PDB entry 8GPT | X-ray diffraction, 3.07 A resolution | chains C and I of the 9 polymer chains in the assembly

Chain C:
Protein: Envelope protein
From: Yellow fever virus
Reference sequence: Q89292 (Q89292_9FLAV); residues 1-398 here = UniProt positions 1-398
Chain sequence (398 residues; numbered 1 to 398; the number before each row is that of its first residue):
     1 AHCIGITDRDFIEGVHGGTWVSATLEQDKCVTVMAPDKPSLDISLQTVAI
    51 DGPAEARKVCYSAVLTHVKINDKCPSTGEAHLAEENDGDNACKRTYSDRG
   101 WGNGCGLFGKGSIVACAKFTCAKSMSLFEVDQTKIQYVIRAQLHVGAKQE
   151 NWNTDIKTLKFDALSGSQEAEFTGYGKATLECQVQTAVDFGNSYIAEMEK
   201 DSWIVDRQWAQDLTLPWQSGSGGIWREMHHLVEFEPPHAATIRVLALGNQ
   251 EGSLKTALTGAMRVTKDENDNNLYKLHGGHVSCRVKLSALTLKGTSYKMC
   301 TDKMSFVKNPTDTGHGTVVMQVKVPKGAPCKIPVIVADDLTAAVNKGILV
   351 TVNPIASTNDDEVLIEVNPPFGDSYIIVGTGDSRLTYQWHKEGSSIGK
Unresolved in the structure: 1, 147-152
Disulfides: Cys-3/Cys-30, Cys-60/Cys-121, Cys-74/Cys-105, Cys-92/Cys-116, Cys-182/Cys-283, Cys-300/Cys-330
What the authors report for this chain:
  - mutagenesis - W101R: unchanged binding to group 2 mAbs

Chain I:
Protein: YD6_VL
From: Homo sapiens
Chain sequence (112 residues; row label = number of the first residue in the row):
     1 QAVLTQPASVSGSPGQSITISCTGTGSNIETYNLVSWYQRHPGKAPKLIL
    51 YEVSERPSGVSNRFSGSKSGNTASLTISGLQAEDEADYFCCSYADTNIFW
   101 VFGGGTHLTVLG
Disulfides: Cys-22/Cys-90

Chain C / chain I interface:
Pairs across the interface (9):
  Val-64(C) with Tyr-32(I)
  Leu-65(C) with Tyr-32(I), hydrogen bond (backbone-side chain); Thr-96(I)
  Thr-66(C) with Tyr-32(I); Tyr-93(I)
  His-67(C) with Tyr-93(I), hydrogen bond; Phe-99(I)
  Lys-118(C) with Glu-52(I), salt bridge
  Thr-120(C) with Tyr-32(I)
Other interface residues (no listed pair), chain I (7 interface residues in all): Thr-31, Trp-100

Summary:
The interface between chain C and chain I involves 6 residues on one side and 7 on the other; the contacts
include 2 hydrogen bonds and 1 salt bridge. Polar pairs include Lys-118(C)/Glu-52(I), Leu-65(C)/Tyr-32(I) and
His-67(C)/Tyr-93(I). From the paper: W101R of chain C leaves binding to group 2 mAbs unchanged.
Here chain C is Envelope protein (Yellow fever virus) and chain I is YD6_VL (Homo sapiens). Entry 8GPT
(YFV_E_YD6scFv_postfusion) was determined by X-ray diffraction, deposited together with 8GPU.
